Entry 6GEV (X-ray diffraction, 1.54 A resolution); this record covers chains A and B.

Chain A:
Name: Mineralocorticoid receptor
Source organism: Homo sapiens
UniProt: P08235 (MCR_HUMAN); numbering as in UniProt (aligned over 735-984)
Amino-acid sequence (305 residues; numbered 713 to 1017; the number before each row is that of its first residue):
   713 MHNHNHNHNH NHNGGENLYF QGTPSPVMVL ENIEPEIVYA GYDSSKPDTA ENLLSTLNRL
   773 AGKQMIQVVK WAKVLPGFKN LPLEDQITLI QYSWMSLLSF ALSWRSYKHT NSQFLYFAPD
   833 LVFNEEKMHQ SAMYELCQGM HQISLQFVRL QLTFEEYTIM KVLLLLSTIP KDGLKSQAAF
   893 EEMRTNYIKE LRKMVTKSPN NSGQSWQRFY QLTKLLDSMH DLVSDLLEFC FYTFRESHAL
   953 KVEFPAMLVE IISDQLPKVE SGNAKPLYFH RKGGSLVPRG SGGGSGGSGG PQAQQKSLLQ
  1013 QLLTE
Unresolved in the structure: 713-730, 733-736, 950-952, 985-1017
Differences from the reference sequence: initiating methionine (713); expression tag (714-734, 985-1017); conflict Ser808 (Cys in P08235), Leu810 (Ser in P08235), Ser910 (Cys in P08235)
Ligand contacts: EWN (6-[[(3S)-7-fluoranyl-3-(2-methylpropyl)-2,3-dihydro-1,4-benzoxazin-4-yl]carbonyl]-4H-1,4-benzoxazin-3-one): Leu766, Leu769, Asn770, Leu772, Ala773, Gln776, Trp806, Met807, Leu810, Ser811, Leu814, Arg817, Phe829, Met845, Leu848, Cys849, Met852, Leu938, Phe941, Cys942, Thr945, Val954, Phe956
Swiss-Prot annotation at these positions:
  - region: Lys782 to Lys785 (Important for coactivator binding)
  - binding site (21-hydroxyprogesterone): Asn770, Gln776, Arg817, Thr945
  - binding site (aldosterone): Asn770, Gln776, Arg817, Thr945
  - binding site (progesterone): Asn770, Gln776, Arg817, Thr945
  - natural variant: Pro759 (P759S: In PHA1A), Leu769 (L769P: In PHA1A), Asn770 (N770K: In PHA1A), Gln776 (Q776R: In PHA1A), Ser805 (S805P: In PHA1A), Leu810 (S810L: In EOHSEP; this construct carries the variant), Ser815 (S815R: In PHA1A), Ser818 (S818L: In PHA1A), Leu924 (L924P: In PHA1A), Glu972 (E972G: In PHA1A), Leu979 (L979P: In PHA1A)
  - mutagenesis: Ser767 (S767N: Loss of transcription transactivation; S767Q: Strong decrease of transcription transactivation), Asn770 (N770A/D/H/Q/S/T: Abolishes aldosterone binding and transcription transactivation), Gln776 (Q776A: Reduces aldosterone binding and transcription transactivation), Lys782 (K782E: Decreased coactivator binding), Lys785 (K785E: Loss of coactivator binding), Glu796 (E796R: Decreased coactivator binding), Arg817 (R817A: Reduces aldosterone binding and transcription transactivation), Cys849 (C849S: Strongly decreases affinity for aldosterone and transcription transactivation), Cys942 (C942S: Abolishes steroid binding and transcription transactivation), Thr945 (T945A: Decreases aldosterone-binding and cortisol-binding), Leu952 (L952A: Reduces transcription transactivation), Lys953 (K953A: Slightly reduces aldosterone binding and abolishes transcription transactivation), 3 further mutagenesis entries in UniProt

Chain B:
Name: Nuclear receptor coactivator 1
Source organism: Homo sapiens
Notes: EC 2.3.1.48
UniProt: Q15788 (NCOA1_HUMAN); numbering as in UniProt (aligned over 1427-1441)
Amino-acid sequence (15 residues; row label = number of the first residue in the row):
  1427 PQAQQKSLLQ QLLTE
Unresolved in the structure: 1427-1431
Swiss-Prot annotation at these positions:
  - motif: Leu1435 to Leu1439 (LXXLL motif 7)

Chain A / chain B interface:
Pairs across the interface (19; chain A residue first):
  Val781(A) - Leu1435(B)  hydrophobic
  Val781(A) - Leu1438(B)  hydrophobic
  Val781(A) - Leu1439(B)  hydrophobic
  Lys785(A) - Leu1438(B)  hydrogen bond (side chain-backbone)
  Lys785(A) - Leu1439(B)
  Lys785(A) - Glu1441(B)  hydrogen bond (side chain-backbone)
  Leu795(A) - Leu1439(B)  hydrophobic
  Leu795(A) - Thr1440(B)
  Gln798(A) - Leu1439(B)
  Ile799(A) - Leu1435(B)  hydrophobic
  Ile799(A) - Gln1436(B)
  Ile799(A) - Leu1439(B)  hydrophobic
  Gln803(A) - Leu1435(B)
  Ala958(A) - Leu1434(B)
  Met959(A) - Leu1434(B)
  Met959(A) - Leu1435(B)  hydrophobic
  Glu962(A) - Ser1433(B)
  Glu962(A) - Leu1434(B)  hydrogen bond (side chain-backbone)
  Glu962(A) - Leu1435(B)  hydrogen bond (side chain-backbone)
Interface residues without a listed pair, chain A (14 interface residues in all): Ile778, Lys782, Phe790, Ile802, Ile963

Overview:
Chain A and chain B form an interface of 14 and 8 residues respectively; the contacts include 4 hydrogen
bonds. Among the polar pairs are Lys785(A)-Leu1438(B), Lys785(A)-Glu1441(B) and Glu962(A)-Leu1434(B). Bound to
chain A: compound EWN.
Chain A is Mineralocorticoid receptor and chain B is Nuclear receptor coactivator 1, both from Homo sapiens;
the structure, Mineralocorticoid receptor in complex with (s)-13, was determined by X-ray diffraction (same
publication as 6GG8 and 6GGG).
